7F2G - chain A; structure by X-ray diffraction, 1.90 A resolution.

[Chain A]
Protein: Histidine kinase
From: Vibrio rotiferianus
Reference sequence: A0A2K7STF1 (A0A2K7STF1_9VIBR); residue numbers follow UniProt; this construct covers 22-236
Sequence (221 residues; each row starts with the number of its first residue):
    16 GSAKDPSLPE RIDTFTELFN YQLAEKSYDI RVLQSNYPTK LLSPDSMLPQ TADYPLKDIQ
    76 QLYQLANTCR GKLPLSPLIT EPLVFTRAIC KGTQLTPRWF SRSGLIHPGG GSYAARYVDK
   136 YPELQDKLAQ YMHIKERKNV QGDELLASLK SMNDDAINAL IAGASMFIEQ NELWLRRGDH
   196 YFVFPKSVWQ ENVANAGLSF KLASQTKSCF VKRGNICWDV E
Unresolved in the structure: 16-20, 86-88
Sequence notes: expression tag (16-21); engineered mutation L38 (Ser in A0A2K7STF1)
Disulfide bonds: C84-C105, C224-C232

[In short]
Chain A is Histidine kinase (Vibrio rotiferianus); the structure, Crystal structure of the sensor domain of
VbrK from Vibrio rotiferianus (crystal type 1), was determined by X-ray diffraction, deposited together with
7F2H.
